7TKG - chains B and F of the 27 polymer chains in the assembly; structure by electron microscopy, 4.50 A resolution (low resolution: residue-level contacts below are approximate; hydrogen-bond / salt-bridge calls are withheld).

[Chain B]
Molecule: ATP synthase subunit alpha
Organism: Saccharomyces cerevisiae
Reference sequence: P07251 (ATPA_YEAST); residues 1-510 here correspond to UniProt positions 36-545 (UniProt number = residue number + 35)
Amino-acid sequence (510 residues; numbered 1 to 510; the number before each row is that of its first residue):
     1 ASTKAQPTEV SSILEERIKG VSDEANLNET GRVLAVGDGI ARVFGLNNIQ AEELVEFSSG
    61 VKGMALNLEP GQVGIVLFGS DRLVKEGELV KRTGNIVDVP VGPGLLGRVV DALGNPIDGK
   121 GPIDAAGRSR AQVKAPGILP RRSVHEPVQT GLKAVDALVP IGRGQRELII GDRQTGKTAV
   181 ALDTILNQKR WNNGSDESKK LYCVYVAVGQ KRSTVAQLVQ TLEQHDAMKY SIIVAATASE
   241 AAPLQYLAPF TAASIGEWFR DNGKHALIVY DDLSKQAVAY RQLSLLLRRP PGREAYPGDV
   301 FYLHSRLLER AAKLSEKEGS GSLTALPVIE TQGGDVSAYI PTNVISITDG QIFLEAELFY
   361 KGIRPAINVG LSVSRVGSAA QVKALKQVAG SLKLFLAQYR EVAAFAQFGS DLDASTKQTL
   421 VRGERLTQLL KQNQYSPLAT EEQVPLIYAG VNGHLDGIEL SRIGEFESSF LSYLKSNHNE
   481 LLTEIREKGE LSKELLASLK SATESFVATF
Disordered / not traced: 1-2, 408-409, 510
Curated features (UniProtKB/Swiss-Prot):
  - binding site (ATP): Gly-171 to Thr-178
  - site: Ser-372 (Required for activity)
  - modified residue (Phosphoserine): Ser-22, Ser-143

[Chain F]
Molecule: ATP synthase subunit beta
Organism: Saccharomyces cerevisiae
Notes: EC 7.1.2.2
Reference sequence: P00830 (ATPB_YEAST); residues 1-478 here correspond to UniProt positions 34-511 (UniProt number = residue number + 33)
Amino-acid sequence (478 residues; row label = number of the first residue in the row):
     1 ASAAQSTPIT GKVTAVIGAI VDVHFEQSEL PAILNALEIK TPQGKLVLEV AQHLGENTVR
    61 TIAMDGTEGL VRGEKVLDTG GPISVPVGRE TLGRIINVIG EPIDERGPIK SKLRKPIHAD
   121 PPSFAEQSTS AEILETGIKV VDLLAPYARG GKIGLFGGAG VGKTVFIQEL INNIAKAHGG
   181 FSVFTGVGER TREGNDLYRE MKETGVINLE GESKVALVFG QMNEPPGARA RVALTGLTIA
   241 EYFRDEEGQD VLLFIDNIFR FTQAGSEVSA LLGRIPSAVG YQPTLATDMG LLQERITTTK
   301 KGSVTSVQAV YVPADDLTDP APATTFAHLD ATTVLSRGIS ELGIYPAVDP LDSKSRLLDA
   361 AVVGQEHYDV ASKVQETLQT YKSLQDIIAI LGMDELSEQD KLTVERARKI QRFLSQPFAV
   421 AEVFTGIPGK LVRLKDTVAS FKAVLEGKYD NIPEHAFYMV GGIEDVVAKA EKLAAEAN
Disordered / not traced: 1-7, 476-478
Curated features (UniProtKB/Swiss-Prot):
  - binding site (ATP): Gly-157 to Thr-164
  - modified residue: Thr-79 (Phosphothreonine), Thr-204 (Phosphothreonine), Ser-340 (Phosphoserine)

[How chain B and chain F interact]
Pairs across the interface (13; chain B residue first):
  Asn-47(B) with Arg-72(F)
  Ile-49(B) with Leu-70(F); Val-71(F)
  Gln-50(B) with Gly-69(F); Leu-70(F)
  Ala-51(B) with Gly-69(F); Leu-70(F)
  Leu-66(B) with Val-16(F); Gly-18(F)
  Asn-67(B) with Val-16(F)
  Leu-68(B) with Ala-15(F); Val-16(F)
  Pro-70(B) with Thr-14(F)
Also at the interface, not in a pair above, chain B (11 interface residues in all): Ile-138, Ser-305, Arg-306
Also at the interface, not in a pair above, chain F (13 interface residues in all): Ile-17, Glu-68, Asn-195, Met-222, Asn-223

[Overview]
11 residues of chain B face 13 of chain F across their interface. UniProt lists 8 ATP-binding residues on
chain B; 8 ATP-binding residues on chain F.
Here chain B is ATP synthase subunit alpha and chain F is ATP synthase subunit beta, both from Saccharomyces
cerevisiae. Entry 7TKG (Yeast ATP synthase State 2catalytic(a) with 10 mM ATP backbone model) was determined
by electron microscopy (same publication as 7TJS, 7TJT, 7TJU, 7TJV, 7TJW, 7TJX and 30 further entries).
